PDB entry 3UTA | X-ray diffraction, 2.07 A resolution | chains E and I of the 10 polymer chains in the assembly

Chain E:
Name: Histone H3.2
From: Xenopus laevis
Reference sequence: P84233 (H32_XENLA); residues 1-135 here correspond to UniProt positions 2-136 (UniProt number = residue number + 1)
Sequence (135 residues; each row starts with the number of its first residue):
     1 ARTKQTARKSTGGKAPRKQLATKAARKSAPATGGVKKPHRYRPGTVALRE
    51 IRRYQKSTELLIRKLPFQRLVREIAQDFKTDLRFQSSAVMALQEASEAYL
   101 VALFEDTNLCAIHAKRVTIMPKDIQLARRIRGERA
Not modelled in the structure: 1-37, 135
Metal / ion sites: Mn2+ near Asp77 (its only coordinating residue here)
UniProt features mapped onto this chain:
  - modified residue: Arg2 (Asymmetric dimethylarginine), Thr3 (Phosphothreonine), Lys4 (Allysine), Gln5 (5-glutamyl dopamine), Thr6 (Phosphothreonine), Arg8 (Citrulline), Lys9 (N6,N6,N6-trimethyllysine), Ser10 (ADP-ribosylserine), Thr11 (Phosphothreonine), Lys14 (N6-(2-hydroxyisobutyryl)lysine), Arg17 (Asymmetric dimethylarginine), Lys18 (N6-(2-hydroxyisobutyryl)lysine), Lys23 (N6-(2-hydroxyisobutyryl)lysine), Arg26 (Citrulline), Lys27 (N6,N6,N6-trimethyllysine), Ser28 (ADP-ribosylserine), Lys36 (N6,N6,N6-trimethyllysine), Lys37 (N6-methyllysine), Tyr41 (Phosphotyrosine), Lys56 (N6,N6,N6-trimethyllysine) and 8 more in UniProt
  - lipidation: Cys110 (S-palmitoyl cysteine)

Chain I:
Molecule: 145-nt DNA strand
Sequence (145 nucleotides; numbered -72 to 72; the number before each row is that of its first residue; numbers below 1 keep their minus sign (DA-72 is residue -72)):
   -72 ATCAATATCCACCTGCAGATACTACCAAAAGTGTATTTGGAAACTGCTCC
   -22 ATCAATTTAAATGTTCAGCTGAATCAGCTGAACATTTAAATTGATGGAGC
    28 AGTTTCCAAATACACTTTTGGTAGTATCTGCAGGTGGATATTGAT
Metal / ion sites: Mn2+ site 1: DG-34, DG-33; Mn2+ site 2 near DG-2 (its only coordinating residue here); Mn2+ site 3 near DG7 (its only coordinating residue here); Mn2+ site 4 near DG47 (its only coordinating residue here); Mn2+ site 5 near DG60 (its only coordinating residue here); Mn2+ site 6 near DG64 (its only coordinating residue here)

Interface between chain E and chain I:
Contacting residue pairs (30; chain E residue first):
  His39(E) - DA-68(I)  phosphate contact
  His39(E) - DT-67(I)  sugar contact
  His39(E) - DC10(I)  phosphate contact
  Arg40(E) - DA9(I)  hydrogen bond to the base
  Arg40(E) - DC10(I)  phosphate contact
  Tyr41(E) - DT-67(I)  sugar contact
  Tyr41(E) - DA-66(I)  sugar contact
  Tyr41(E) - DA9(I)  sugar contact
  Tyr41(E) - DC10(I)  hydrogen bond to the phosphate
  Arg42(E) - DA9(I)  phosphate contact
  Pro43(E) - DA8(I)  phosphate contact
  Pro43(E) - DA9(I)  sugar contact
  Gly44(E) - DA8(I)  hydrogen bond to the phosphate
  Gly44(E) - DA9(I)  hydrogen bond to the phosphate
  Thr45(E) - DA9(I)  hydrogen bond to the phosphate
  Val46(E) - DA9(I)  hydrogen bond to the phosphate
  Val46(E) - DC10(I)  phosphate contact
  Ala47(E) - DA9(I)  hydrogen bond to the phosphate
  Arg49(E) - DA-66(I)  phosphate contact
  Arg49(E) - DT-65(I)  salt bridge to the phosphate
  Lys56(E) - DC-64(I)  salt bridge to the phosphate
  Arg63(E) - DA17(I)  phosphate contact
  Arg63(E) - DT18(I)  salt bridge to the phosphate
  Lys64(E) - DT18(I)  hydrogen bond to the phosphate
  Leu65(E) - DA17(I)  phosphate contact
  Leu65(E) - DT18(I)  hydrogen bond to the phosphate
  Pro66(E) - DA17(I)  phosphate contact
  Arg69(E) - DA17(I)  salt bridge to the phosphate
  Arg83(E) - DG26(I)  sugar contact
  Arg83(E) - DC27(I)  sugar contact
Interface residues without a listed pair, chain E (19 interface residues in all): Lys115, Thr118
Interface residues without a listed pair, chain I (16 interface residues in all): DG-2, DG7, DA16, DA25

Overview:
19 residues of chain E and 16 residues of chain I are in contact, with 9 hydrogen bonds and 4 salt bridges.
Among the polar pairs are Arg40(E)-DA9(I), Tyr41(E)-DC10(I) and Gly44(E)-DA8(I). The Mn2+ site 1 is built by
DG-34(I) and DG-33(I).
Chain E is Histone H3.2 (Xenopus laevis) and chain I is a 145-nt DNA strand; the structure, Crystal Structure
of Nucleosome Core Particle Assembled with an Alpha-Satellite Sequence Containing Two TTAAA elements
(NCP-TA2), was determined by X-ray diffraction (same publication as 3UT9 and 3UTB).
